PDB entry 8B6F | electron microscopy, 2.80 A resolution | chains AL and AP of the 69 polymer chains in the assembly

# Chain AL
Name: NADH-ubiquinone oxidoreductase 1, chain, putative
From: Tetrahymena thermophila SB210
UniProtKB: I7MDW5 (I7MDW5_TETTS); numbering as in UniProt (aligned over 1-236)
Sequence (236 residues; numbered 1 to 236; the number before each row is that of its first residue):
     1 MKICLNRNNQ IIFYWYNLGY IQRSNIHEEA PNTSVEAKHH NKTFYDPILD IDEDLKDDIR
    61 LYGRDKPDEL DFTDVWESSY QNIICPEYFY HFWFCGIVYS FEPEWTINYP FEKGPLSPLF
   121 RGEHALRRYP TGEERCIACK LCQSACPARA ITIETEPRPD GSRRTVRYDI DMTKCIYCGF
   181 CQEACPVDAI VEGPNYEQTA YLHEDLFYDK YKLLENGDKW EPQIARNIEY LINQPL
Disordered / not traced: 1-18
Ion coordination: 4Fe-4S cluster Fe site 1: His-124, Cys-146, Cys-175, Ile-176, Cys-178, Cys-181; 4Fe-4S cluster Fe site 2: Cys-136, Cys-139, Cys-142, Cys-185
Ligand contacts:
  - 3-sn-phosphatidic acid (LPP; 2-(hexadecanoyloxy)-1-[(phosphonooxy)methyl]ethyl hexadecanoate): Asp-71, Phe-72, Thr-73, Val-75, Trp-76, Ser-79, Ile-83
  - 1,2-diacyl-sn-glycero-3-phosphocholine (PC1): Tyr-80, Ile-84, Pro-86, Phe-89, Tyr-90, Phe-92, Trp-93, Phe-94
  - 4Fe-4S cluster (SF4), molecule 1: His-124, Cys-146, Pro-147, Ala-148, Ala-150, Ile-151, Ile-170, Cys-175, Ile-176, Tyr-177, Cys-178, Gly-179, Phe-180, Cys-181, Glu-192
  - 4Fe-4S cluster (SF4), molecule 2: Leu-126, Arg-135, Cys-136, Ile-137, Ala-138, Cys-139, Lys-140, Leu-141, Cys-142, Ile-153, Tyr-168, Ala-184, Cys-185, Pro-186, Val-187, Ala-189, Ile-190

# Chain AP
Name: NADH dehydrogenase [ubiquinone] 1 alpha subcomplex subunit 12
From: Tetrahymena thermophila SB210
UniProtKB: A4VDQ6 (A4VDQ6_TETTS); residue numbers follow UniProt; this construct covers 1-194
Sequence (194 residues; row label = number of the first residue in the row):
     1 MGLWSWTINQ MLTPKFWVHL RREGFIKTWT RGHKASRHAH YVGGNRTDGY TKQVGEDEFG
    61 NRYYEDFDVD HKNQRRWVEF SDYFMQMWSN GDKVPVGWHG WLSHQYDDFP TRTGNSAFVK
   121 HHYLKQHTAN LSNTPLNHVP QGAPQNLNRM RFITAQRDRS RAPWQSPKGE GVFQGKKLIV
   181 ASNSPFIDDM SIRD
Disordered / not traced: 1-2, 194
Ligand contacts: 1,2-diacyl-sn-glycero-3-phosphocholine (PC1): Leu-3, Met-11, Leu-20, Phe-25, Trp-29, His-33, Tyr-83, Phe-84, Met-85, Gln-86

# How chain AL and chain AP interact
Contacting residue pairs (85):
  Pro-103(AL) / Asp-70(AP)
  Glu-104(AL) / His-38(AP)
  Trp-105(AL) / His-71(AP)
  Thr-106(AL) / Gln-74(AP)  hydrogen bond (backbone-side chain)
  Ile-107(AL) / Asn-73(AP)
  Asn-108(AL) / Arg-37(AP)
  Tyr-109(AL) / Asn-90(AP)  hydrogen bond
  Tyr-109(AL) / Gly-91(AP)  hydrogen bond (side chain-backbone)
  Pro-110(AL) / Phe-80(AP)
  Pro-110(AL) / Ser-89(AP)
  Phe-111(AL) / Lys-34(AP)
  Phe-111(AL) / Ala-35(AP)  hydrophobic
  Phe-111(AL) / Ser-36(AP)
  Phe-111(AL) / Trp-77(AP)
  Phe-111(AL) / Val-78(AP)  hydrogen bond (backbone-backbone)
  Phe-111(AL) / Phe-80(AP)  hydrophobic
  Glu-112(AL) / Arg-37(AP)  salt bridge
  Glu-112(AL) / Asn-73(AP)
  Glu-112(AL) / Gln-74(AP)
  Glu-112(AL) / Arg-76(AP)
  Glu-112(AL) / Trp-77(AP)
  Lys-113(AL) / Gly-91(AP)  hydrogen bond (side chain-backbone)
  Lys-113(AL) / Val-94(AP)
  Lys-113(AL) / His-99(AP)
  Lys-113(AL) / Leu-102(AP)
  Lys-113(AL) / Ser-103(AP)
  Gly-114(AL) / Ser-103(AP)
  Pro-115(AL) / Ser-103(AP)
  Leu-116(AL) / Ser-103(AP)  hydrogen bond (backbone-backbone)
  Leu-116(AL) / His-104(AP)
  Leu-116(AL) / Gln-105(AP)
  Arg-128(AL) / Tyr-123(AP)  hydrogen bond (backbone-side chain)
  Tyr-129(AL) / Tyr-123(AP)
  Pro-130(AL) / His-121(AP)
  Pro-130(AL) / His-122(AP)
  Thr-131(AL) / His-122(AP)
  Glu-154(AL) / Arg-159(AP)  salt bridge
  Pro-194(AL) / His-99(AP)
  Pro-194(AL) / Gln-105(AP)
  Tyr-196(AL) / His-99(AP)
  Glu-197(AL) / Gly-91(AP)
  Glu-197(AL) / Asp-92(AP)
  Glu-197(AL) / His-99(AP)  salt bridge
  Thr-199(AL) / Asn-130(AP)  hydrogen bond (backbone-side chain)
  Thr-199(AL) / Ser-132(AP)
  Ala-200(AL) / Ser-132(AP)
  Tyr-201(AL) / Ser-132(AP)  hydrogen bond (backbone-side chain)
  Tyr-201(AL) / Asn-133(AP)
  Glu-204(AL) / His-138(AP)
  Glu-204(AL) / Pro-140(AP)
  Asp-205(AL) / Ser-132(AP)
  Asp-205(AL) / Asn-137(AP)
  Asp-205(AL) / His-138(AP)
  Phe-207(AL) / His-138(AP)  hydrogen bond (backbone-side chain)
  Tyr-208(AL) / His-138(AP)
  Asp-209(AL) / His-138(AP)
  Asp-209(AL) / Gln-141(AP)
  Tyr-211(AL) / Gln-141(AP)
  Lys-212(AL) / His-138(AP)
  Asp-218(AL) / Tyr-123(AP)
  Asp-218(AL) / Leu-124(AP)
  Asp-218(AL) / Lys-125(AP)
  Lys-219(AL) / Val-96(AP)
  Lys-219(AL) / Lys-125(AP)
  Lys-219(AL) / Gln-126(AP)
  Lys-219(AL) / Thr-128(AP)  hydrogen bond
  Trp-220(AL) / Val-96(AP)  hydrophobic
  Trp-220(AL) / His-99(AP)
  Trp-220(AL) / His-127(AP)
  Glu-221(AL) / His-121(AP)
  Glu-221(AL) / Tyr-123(AP)
  Glu-221(AL) / Leu-124(AP)
  Pro-222(AL) / Phe-118(AP)
  Pro-222(AL) / Val-119(AP)
  Gln-223(AL) / Val-96(AP)
  Gln-223(AL) / His-99(AP)
  Gln-223(AL) / Gly-100(AP)  hydrogen bond (side chain-backbone)
  Gln-223(AL) / Gln-105(AP)  hydrogen bond
  Gln-223(AL) / Tyr-106(AP)
  Arg-226(AL) / Tyr-106(AP)
  Arg-226(AL) / Asp-108(AP)  salt bridge
  Arg-226(AL) / Ala-117(AP)
  Arg-226(AL) / Phe-118(AP)
  Asn-227(AL) / Gln-105(AP)  hydrogen bond
  Asn-227(AL) / Tyr-106(AP)
Interface residues without a listed pair, chain AL (46 interface residues in all): Ser-117, Pro-118, Gly-132, Arg-167, Leu-202, Ala-225
Interface residues without a listed pair, chain AP (48 interface residues in all): Gln-145, Gln-156

# In short
The interface between chain AL and chain AP involves 46 residues on one side and 48 on the other; the contacts
include 14 hydrogen bonds and 4 salt bridges. Polar contacts include Glu-112(AL)/Arg-37(AP),
Glu-154(AL)/Arg-159(AP) and Glu-197(AL)/His-99(AP).
Here chain AL is NADH-ubiquinone oxidoreductase 1, chain, putative and chain AP is NADH dehydrogenase
[ubiquinone] 1 alpha subcomplex subunit 12, both from Tetrahymena thermophila SB210. Entry 8B6F (Cryo-EM
structure of NADH:ubiquinone oxidoreductase (complex-I) from respiratory supercomplex of Tetrahymena
thermophila) was determined by electron microscopy, deposited together with 8B6H and 8B6J.
